5YU4 - chains A and B; structure by X-ray diffraction, 2.14 A resolution.

Chain A (and B):
Protein: Lysine cyclodeaminase
Organism: Streptomyces pristinaespiralis
Notes: EC 4.3.1.12; chain B of this document is another copy of the same molecule, construct and numbering; everything in this record applies to it too
Reference sequence: D9UBW0 (D9UBW0_STRPR); numbering as in UniProt (aligned over 1-344)
Chain sequence (344 residues; row label = number of the first residue in the row):
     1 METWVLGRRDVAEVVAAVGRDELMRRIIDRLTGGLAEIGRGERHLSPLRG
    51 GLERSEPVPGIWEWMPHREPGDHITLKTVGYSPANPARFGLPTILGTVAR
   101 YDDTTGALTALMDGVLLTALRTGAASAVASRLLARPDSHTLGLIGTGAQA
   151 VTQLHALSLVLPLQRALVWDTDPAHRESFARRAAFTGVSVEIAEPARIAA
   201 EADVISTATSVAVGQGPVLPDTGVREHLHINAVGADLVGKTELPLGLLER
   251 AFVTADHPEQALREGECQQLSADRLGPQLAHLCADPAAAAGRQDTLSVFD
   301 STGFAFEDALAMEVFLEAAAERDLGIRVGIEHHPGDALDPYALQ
Ion coordination: Na+: A232, G234, D300, S301
Residues lining bound ligands:
  - 2,4-diaminobutyric acid (DAB): R49, E63, M65, K77, V79, Y81, I94, T118, R121, A235, D236, T302, G303, F304
  - NAD (nicotinamide-adenine-dinucleotide): Y81, P86, T93, I94, T118, R121, T122, I144, G145, T146, G147, A148, Q149, D170, T171, D172, H175, A208, T209, S210, V211, V218, V233, G234, A235, D236, K240, S301, T302, G303
What the authors report for this chain:
  - binding site for 2,4-diaminobutyric acid: E63, K77, V79, R121, A235, T302
  - catalytic residues: E63 (proposed by the authors, not directly observed)

Chain A / chain B interface:
Residue-residue contacts (124):
  M1(A) - R8(B)  hydrogen bond (backbone-side chain)
  M1(A) - L91(B)  hydrophobic
  E2(A) - R8(B)
  G7(A) - G329(B)
  R8(A) - M1(B)  hydrogen bond (side chain-backbone)
  R8(A) - G329(B)  hydrogen bond (backbone-backbone)
  R8(A) - I330(B)
  R8(A) - E331(B)  hydrogen bond (side chain-backbone)
  A12(A) - L343(B)  hydrophobic
  V15(A) - L343(B)  hydrophobic
  R20(A) - Y341(B)
  M24(A) - Y341(B)
  L52(A) - R68(B)
  E53(A) - R68(B)  hydrogen bond (backbone-side chain)
  R54(A) - R68(B)
  R54(A) - D103(B)  hydrogen bond (side chain-backbone)
  R54(A) - T104(B)  hydrogen bond (side chain-backbone)
  R54(A) - G106(B)
  W62(A) - I74(B)  hydrophobic
  W62(A) - Y101(B)  hydrophobic
  W64(A) - W64(B)
  W64(A) - P66(B)  hydrophobic
  P66(A) - W64(B)  hydrophobic
  R68(A) - L52(B)
  R68(A) - E53(B)  hydrogen bond (side chain-backbone)
  R68(A) - R54(B)
  I74(A) - W62(B)  hydrophobic
  L76(A) - L76(B)  hydrophobic
  L76(A) - T78(B)
  T78(A) - L76(B)
  T78(A) - Y101(B)  hydrogen bond
  S82(A) - T104(B)
  S82(A) - T105(B)  hydrogen bond (side chain-backbone)
  N85(A) - T105(B)  hydrogen bond (side chain-backbone)
  P86(A) - A337(B)  hydrophobic
  P86(A) - L338(B)  hydrophobic
  F89(A) - T104(B)
  F89(A) - T105(B)
  L91(A) - T105(B)
  L91(A) - H333(B)
  L91(A) - A337(B)
  P92(A) - P334(B)
  P92(A) - A337(B)
  L95(A) - T105(B)
  L95(A) - A107(B)
  L95(A) - E331(B)
  L95(A) - H333(B)
  G96(A) - E331(B)
  T97(A) - E331(B)
  Y101(A) - W62(B)  hydrophobic
  Y101(A) - T78(B)  hydrogen bond
  D103(A) - R54(B)  hydrogen bond (backbone-side chain)
  T104(A) - R54(B)  hydrogen bond (backbone-side chain)
  T104(A) - S82(B)
  T104(A) - F89(B)
  T105(A) - S82(B)  hydrogen bond (backbone-side chain)
  T105(A) - N85(B)  hydrogen bond (backbone-side chain)
  T105(A) - F89(B)
  T105(A) - L91(B)
  T105(A) - L95(B)
  G106(A) - R54(B)
  A107(A) - L95(B)  hydrophobic
  L111(A) - L111(B)  hydrophobic
  L111(A) - I330(B)  hydrophobic
  D113(A) - I330(B)
  D113(A) - E331(B)
  D113(A) - H332(B)  hydrogen bond (side chain-backbone)
  V115(A) - H332(B)
  L116(A) - P340(B)
  A119(A) - P340(B)  hydrophobic
  L120(A) - Y341(B)
  G147(A) - L338(B)
  A148(A) - L338(B)
  A148(A) - P340(B)
  V151(A) - L338(B)
  V151(A) - P340(B)
  V151(A) - Y341(B)  hydrophobic
  T152(A) - Y341(B)
  H155(A) - Y341(B)  hydrogen bond
  H175(A) - L338(B)
  R181(A) - D339(B)  salt bridge
  R182(A) - D336(B)  salt bridge
  R182(A) - L338(B)  hydrogen bond (side chain-backbone)
  R182(A) - D339(B)
  F185(A) - Y341(B)  hydrophobic
  G329(A) - G7(B)
  G329(A) - R8(B)  hydrogen bond (backbone-backbone)
  I330(A) - R8(B)
  I330(A) - L111(B)  hydrophobic
  I330(A) - M112(B)
  I330(A) - D113(B)
  E331(A) - R8(B)  hydrogen bond (backbone-side chain)
  E331(A) - L95(B)
  E331(A) - G96(B)
  E331(A) - T97(B)
  E331(A) - D113(B)
  H332(A) - D113(B)  hydrogen bond (backbone-side chain)
  H332(A) - V115(B)
  H333(A) - R8(B)
  H333(A) - L91(B)
  H333(A) - L95(B)
  P334(A) - P92(B)
  D336(A) - R182(B)
  A337(A) - G90(B)
  A337(A) - L91(B)
  A337(A) - P92(B)
  L338(A) - G147(B)
  L338(A) - A148(B)
  L338(A) - V151(B)
  L338(A) - H175(B)
  L338(A) - R182(B)  hydrogen bond (backbone-side chain)
  D339(A) - R182(B)
  P340(A) - L116(B)
  P340(A) - A119(B)  hydrophobic
  P340(A) - A148(B)
  Y341(A) - R20(B)
  Y341(A) - M24(B)
  Y341(A) - L120(B)
  Y341(A) - H155(B)  hydrogen bond
  Y341(A) - F185(B)  hydrophobic
  L343(A) - R9(B)  hydrogen bond (backbone-side chain)
  L343(A) - A12(B)  hydrophobic
  L343(A) - V15(B)  hydrophobic
  Q344(A) - R9(B)  hydrogen bond (backbone-side chain)
Also at the interface, not in a pair above, chain A (72 interface residues in all): V5, L6, S55, P57, G90, L108, M112, T146, I326, V328
Also at the interface, not in a pair above, chain B (73 interface residues in all): E2, V5, L6, V11, P47, S55, P57, P86, L108, T146, T152, I326, V328

Summary:
The interface between chain A and chain B involves 72 residues on one side and 73 on the other, with 26
hydrogen bonds and 2 salt bridges. Polar contacts include R181(A)-D339(B), R182(A)-D336(B) and M1(A)-R8(B).
The paper reports the catalytic residue E63(A); a binding site for 2,4-diaminobutyric acid at E63(A), K77(A)
and V79(A) among others.
Both chains are Lysine cyclodeaminase (Streptomyces pristinaespiralis). Entry 5YU4 (Structural basis for
recognition of L-lysine, L-ornithine, and L-2,4-diamino butyric acid by lysine cyclodeaminase) was determined
by X-ray diffraction, deposited together with 5YU0, 5YU1 and 5YU3.
